Entry 7JY3 (X-ray diffraction, 1.48 A resolution); this record covers chains A and C of the 4 polymer chains in the assembly.

# Chain A (and C)
Name: Hemoglobin subunit alpha
Organism: Homo sapiens
Notes: chain C of this document is another copy of the same molecule, construct and numbering; everything in this record applies to it too
UniProtKB: P69905 (HBA_HUMAN); residues 1-141 here correspond to UniProt positions 2-142 (UniProt number = residue number + 1)
Chain sequence (141 residues; each row starts with the number of its first residue):
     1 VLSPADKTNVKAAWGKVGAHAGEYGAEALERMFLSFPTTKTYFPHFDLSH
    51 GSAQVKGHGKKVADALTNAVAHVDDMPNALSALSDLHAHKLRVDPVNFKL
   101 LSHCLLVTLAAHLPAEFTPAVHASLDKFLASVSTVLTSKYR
Metal / ion sites: heme Fe: His87 (together with oxygen molecule)
Residues lining bound ligands:
  - heme (HEM): Met32, Thr39, Tyr42, Phe43, His45, Phe46, His58, Lys61, Val62, Ala65, Leu66, Leu83, Leu86, His87, Leu91, Val93, Asn97, Phe98, Leu101, Val132, Leu136
  - 1,4,7,10,13,16-hexaoxacyclooctadecane (O4B): Phe33, Leu34, Pro37, Lys40, Leu48
  - oxygen molecule (OXY): Leu29, Phe43, His58, Val62, His87
  - VUD (6-{(1S)-1-[(2-amino-6-fluoroquinolin-3-yl)oxy]ethyl}-5-(1H-pyrazol-1-yl)pyridin-2(1H)-one), molecule 1: Val1, Leu2, Lys7, Val73, Asp74, Met76, Ser131
  - VUD, molecule 2: Asp74, Met76, Pro77, Asn78, Ser131, Thr134, Val135
Swiss-Prot annotation at these positions:
  - binding site (O2): His58
  - binding site (heme b): His87
  - site: Thr8, Asn9 (Microbial infection: Cleavage), Lys11 (Not glycated), Ala13, Trp14 (Microbial infection: Cleavage), Tyr24, Gly25 (Microbial infection: Cleavage), Leu29, Glu30 (Microbial infection: Cleavage), His45, Phe46 (Microbial infection: Cleavage), Asp47, Leu48 (Microbial infection: Cleavage), Ser52, Ala53 (Microbial infection: Cleavage), Val55, Lys56 (Microbial infection: Cleavage), Lys56 (Not glycated), Gly59, Lys60 (Microbial infection: Cleavage), Lys60 (Not glycated), Lys90 (Not glycated), Leu91, Arg92 (Microbial infection: Cleavage), Lys99 (Not glycated), Leu106, Val107 (Microbial infection: Cleavage), Thr108, Leu109 (Microbial infection: Cleavage), Val121, His122 (Microbial infection: Cleavage), Ser133, Thr134 (Microbial infection: Cleavage)
  - modified residue: Ser3 (Phosphoserine), Lys7 (N6-succinyllysine), Thr8 (Phosphothreonine), Lys11 (N6-succinyllysine), Lys16 (N6-acetyllysine), Tyr24 (Phosphotyrosine), Ser35 (Phosphoserine), Lys40 (N6-succinyllysine), Ser49 (Phosphoserine), Ser102 (Phosphoserine), Thr108 (Phosphothreonine), Ser124 (Phosphoserine), Ser131 (Phosphoserine), Thr134 (Phosphothreonine), Thr137 (Phosphothreonine), Ser138 (Phosphoserine)
  - glycosylation (N-linked (Glc) (glycation) lysine): Lys7, Lys16, Lys40, Lys61

# Chain A / chain C interface
Residue-residue contacts (15; chain A residue first):
  Val1(A) - Pro77(C)  hydrophobic
  Val1(A) - Val135(C)  hydrophobic
  Val1(A) - Ser138(C)  hydrogen bond (backbone-side chain)
  Val1(A) - Tyr140(C)  hydrophobic
  Leu2(A) - Tyr140(C)
  Ser3(A) - Tyr140(C)
  Pro4(A) - Tyr140(C)
  Lys127(A) - Lys139(C)  hydrogen bond (side chain-backbone)
  Val135(A) - Val1(C)  hydrophobic
  Ser138(A) - Val1(C)  hydrogen bond (side chain-backbone)
  Lys139(A) - Lys127(C)  hydrogen bond (backbone-side chain)
  Tyr140(A) - Val1(C)  hydrophobic
  Tyr140(A) - Leu2(C)
  Tyr140(A) - Ser3(C)
  Tyr140(A) - Pro4(C)
Also at the interface, not in a pair above, chain A (13 interface residues in all): Asp6, Pro77, Thr134, Arg141
Also at the interface, not in a pair above, chain C (13 interface residues in all): Asp6, Thr134, Arg141

# In short
The chain A/chain C interface involves 13 residues from each chain; the contacts include 4 hydrogen bonds.
Among the polar pairs are Val1(A)-Ser138(C) and Lys127(A)-Lys139(C). Ligands of chain A: heme, oxygen
molecule, 1,4,7,10,13,16-hexaoxacyclooctadecane and compound VUD.
Both chains are Hemoglobin subunit alpha (Homo sapiens). Entry 7JY3 (Structure of HbA with compound 23
(PF-07059013)) was determined by X-ray diffraction, deposited together with 7JXZ, 7JY0 and 7JY1.
